Entry 6IAA (X-ray diffraction, 3.60 A resolution); this record covers chain A.

# Chain A
Name: Roundabout homolog 2
From: Homo sapiens
Reference sequence: Q9HCK4 (ROBO2_HUMAN), isoform Q9HCK4-2; residues 22-859 here = UniProt positions 22-859
Chain sequence (859 residues; each row starts with the number of its first residue):
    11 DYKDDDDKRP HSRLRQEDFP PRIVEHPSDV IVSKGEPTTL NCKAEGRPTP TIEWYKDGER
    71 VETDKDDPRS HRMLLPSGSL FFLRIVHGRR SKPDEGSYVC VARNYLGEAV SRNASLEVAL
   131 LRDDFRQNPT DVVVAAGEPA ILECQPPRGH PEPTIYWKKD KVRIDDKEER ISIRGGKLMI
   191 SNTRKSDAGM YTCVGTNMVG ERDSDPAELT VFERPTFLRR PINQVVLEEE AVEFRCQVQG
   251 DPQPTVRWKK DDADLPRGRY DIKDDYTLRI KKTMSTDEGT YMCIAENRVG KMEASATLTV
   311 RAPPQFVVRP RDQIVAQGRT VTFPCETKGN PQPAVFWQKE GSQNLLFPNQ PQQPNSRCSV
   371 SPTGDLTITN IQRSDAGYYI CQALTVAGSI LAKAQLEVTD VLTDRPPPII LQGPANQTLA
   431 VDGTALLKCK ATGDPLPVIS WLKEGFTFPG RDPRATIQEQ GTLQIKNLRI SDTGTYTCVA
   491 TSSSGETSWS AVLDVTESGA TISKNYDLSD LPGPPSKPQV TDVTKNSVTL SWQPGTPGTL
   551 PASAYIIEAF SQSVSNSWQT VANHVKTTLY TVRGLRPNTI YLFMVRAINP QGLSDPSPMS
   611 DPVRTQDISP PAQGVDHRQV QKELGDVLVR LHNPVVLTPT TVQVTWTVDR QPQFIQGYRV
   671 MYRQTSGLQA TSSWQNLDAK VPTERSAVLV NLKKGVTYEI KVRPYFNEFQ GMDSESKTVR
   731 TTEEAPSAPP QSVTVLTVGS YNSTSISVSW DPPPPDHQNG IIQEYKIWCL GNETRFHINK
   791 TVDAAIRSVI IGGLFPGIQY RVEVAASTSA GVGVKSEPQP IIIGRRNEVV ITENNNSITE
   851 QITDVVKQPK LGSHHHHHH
Not modelled in the structure: 11-21, 750-753, 841-869
Differences from the reference sequence: expression tag (11-21, 860-869)
Modified / non-standard residues: Mse83, Mse189, Mse200, Mse208, Mse284, Mse292, Mse302, Mse594, Mse609, Mse671, Mse722 (selenomethionine; parent Met)
Disulfide bonds: Cys52-Cys110, Cys154-Cys203, Cys246-Cys293, Cys335-Cys391, Cys439-Cys488
Covalent attachments: N-acetylglucosamine (NAG) linked to Asn123; glycan linked to Asn426
Swiss-Prot annotation at these positions:
  - glycosylation (N-linked (GlcNAc...) asparagine): Asn123, Asn426, Asn752, Asn782, Asn789, Asn845
From the paper describing this entry:
  - post-translational modification sites: Asn426
  - binding site for alpha-D-mannopyranose: Arg132
  - binding site for N-acetylglucosamine: Arg99

# Overview
Covalently linked N-acetylglucosamine: at Asn123. The paper reports a binding site for alpha-D-mannopyranose
at Arg132; a binding site for N-acetylglucosamine at Arg99.
Chain A is Roundabout homolog 2 (Homo sapiens); the structure, hRobo2 ectodomain, was determined by X-ray
diffraction (same publication as 6I9S).
